Entry 6P3X (X-ray diffraction, 2.40 A resolution); this record covers chains A and B.

== Chain A (and B) ==
Name: Apolipoprotein B mRNA editing enzyme, catalytic peptide-like 3G
From: Macaca mulatta
Notes: chain B of this document is another copy of the same molecule, construct and numbering; everything in this record applies to it too
Reference sequence: M1GSK9 (M1GSK9_MACMU); numbering as in UniProt; present here: 1-142, 147-383
Chain sequence (386 residues; row label = number of the first residue in the row; note: 4 numbers in that range are skipped by the numbering (no residue carries them; nothing is unmodelled there); numbers below 1 keep their minus sign (Gly-6 is residue -6)):
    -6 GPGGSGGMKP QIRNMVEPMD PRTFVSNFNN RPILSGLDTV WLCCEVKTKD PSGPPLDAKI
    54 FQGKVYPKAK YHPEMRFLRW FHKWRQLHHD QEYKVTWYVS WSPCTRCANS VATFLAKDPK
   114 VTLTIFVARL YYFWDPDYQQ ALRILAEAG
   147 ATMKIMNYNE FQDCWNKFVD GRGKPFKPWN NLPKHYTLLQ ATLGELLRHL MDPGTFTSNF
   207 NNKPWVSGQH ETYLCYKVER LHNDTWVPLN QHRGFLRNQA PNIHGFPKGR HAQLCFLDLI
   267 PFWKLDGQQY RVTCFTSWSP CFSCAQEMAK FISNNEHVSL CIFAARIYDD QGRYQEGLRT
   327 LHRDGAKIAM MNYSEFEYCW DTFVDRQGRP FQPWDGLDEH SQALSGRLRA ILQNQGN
Disordered / not traced: -6 to 3, 246-259
Construct notes: expression tag (-6 to 0); linker (128, 139-142); conflict Gln259 (Glu in M1GSK9)
Ion coordination: Zn2+: His65, Cys97, Cys100
What the authors report for this chain:
  - contacts within the chain: Tyr125-Trp127 (hydrophobic contact), Phe126-Trp127 (hydrophobic contact)
  - mutagenesis - I26A/K180S/L184S/A187E, F126A/W127A/A187Y, T183D/L184D/A187Y: abolished binding to RNA
  - mutagenesis - R24T: unchanged binding to RNA
  - self-association interface (contacts with another copy of this molecule): Ile26, Phe126, Trp127, Lys180, Leu184, Ala187

== Chain A / chain B interface ==
Contacting residue pairs - 25 pairs, chain A then chain B:
  Pro25(A) - Leu184(B)  hydrophobic
  Ile26(A) - Asn177(B)
  Ile26(A) - Lys180(B)
  Ile26(A) - His181(B)
  Phe126(A) - Lys180(B)
  Phe126(A) - Thr183(B)
  Phe126(A) - Leu184(B)  hydrophobic
  Trp127(A) - Lys180(B)
  Asn177(A) - Ile26(B)
  Lys180(A) - Ile26(B)
  Lys180(A) - Phe126(B)
  Lys180(A) - Trp127(B)
  His181(A) - Ile26(B)
  Thr183(A) - Phe126(B)
  Leu184(A) - Pro25(B)  hydrophobic
  Leu184(A) - Phe126(B)  hydrophobic
  Leu184(A) - Thr188(B)
  Ala187(A) - Ala187(B)
  Ala187(A) - Thr188(B)
  Thr188(A) - Leu184(B)
  Thr188(A) - Ala187(B)
  Glu191(A) - Ala187(B)
  Glu191(A) - Glu191(B)
  Glu191(A) - Arg194(B)  salt bridge
  Arg194(A) - Arg194(B)
Other interface residues (no listed pair), chain B (14 interface residues in all): Gly190

== Overview ==
13 residues of chain A face 14 of chain B across their interface; the contacts include 1 salt bridge. The
salt-bridged pair is Glu191(A)-Arg194(B). His65(A), Cys97(A) and Cys100(A) form the Zn2+ site. The paper
reports that I26A/K180S/L184S/A187E, F126A/W127A/A187Y and T183D/L184D/A187Y of chain A abolish binding to
RNA; a self-association interface involving Ile26(A), Phe126(A) and Trp127(A) among others.
Chain A and chain B are both Apolipoprotein B mRNA editing enzyme, catalytic peptide-like 3G (Macaca mulatta);
the structure, Crystal Structure of Full Length APOBEC3G E/Q (pH 7.0), was determined by X-ray diffraction
together with 6P3Y and 6P3Z from the same study.
